4DT6 - chain A; structure by X-ray diffraction, 2.60 A resolution.

# Chain A
Protein: Eukaryotic translation initiation factor 4E
Organism: Homo sapiens
Reference sequence: P06730 (IF4E_HUMAN); residues 1-217 here = UniProt positions 1-217
Sequence (240 residues; row label = number of the first residue in the row; numbers below 1 keep their minus sign (Met-22 is residue -22)):
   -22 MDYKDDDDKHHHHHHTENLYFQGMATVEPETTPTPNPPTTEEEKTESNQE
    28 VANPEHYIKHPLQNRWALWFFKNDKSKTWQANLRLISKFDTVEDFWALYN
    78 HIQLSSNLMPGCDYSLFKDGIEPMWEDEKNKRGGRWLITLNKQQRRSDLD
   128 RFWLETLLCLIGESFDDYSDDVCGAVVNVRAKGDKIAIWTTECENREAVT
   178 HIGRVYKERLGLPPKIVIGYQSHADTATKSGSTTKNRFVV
Not modelled in the structure: -22 to 26, 208-211
Construct notes: expression tag (-22 to 0)
Residues lining bound ligands: 6LI (7-[2-(4-chlorophenoxy)ethyl]guanosine 5'-(dihydrogen phosphate)): Trp46, Phe47, Phe48, Trp56, Leu60, Asp90, Tyr91, Ser92, Pro100, Met101, Trp102, Glu103, Val153, Asn155, Arg157, Lys162, Trp166

# Overview
Chain A binds compound 6LI.
Chain A is Eukaryotic translation initiation factor 4E (Homo sapiens); the structure, Co-crystal structure of
eIF4E with inhibitor, was determined by X-ray diffraction together with 4DUM from the same study.
